PDB entry 6S20 | X-ray diffraction, 1.98 A resolution | chain C

Chain C:
Name: N-acetylgalactosamine-6-O-sulfatase
From: Bacteroides thetaiotaomicron (strain ATCC 29148 / DSM 2079 / NCTC 10582 / E50 / VPI-5482)
Notes: EC 3.1.6.-
UniProt: Q8A2H2 (GALSF_BACTN); numbering as in UniProt; present here: 22-206, 208-511
Amino-acid sequence (513 residues; numbered -1 to 511 plus 1 insertion-coded residue; 1 number in that range is skipped by the numbering (no residue carries it; nothing is unmodelled there); the number before each row is that of its first residue; numbers below 1 keep their minus sign (Met-1 is residue -1)):
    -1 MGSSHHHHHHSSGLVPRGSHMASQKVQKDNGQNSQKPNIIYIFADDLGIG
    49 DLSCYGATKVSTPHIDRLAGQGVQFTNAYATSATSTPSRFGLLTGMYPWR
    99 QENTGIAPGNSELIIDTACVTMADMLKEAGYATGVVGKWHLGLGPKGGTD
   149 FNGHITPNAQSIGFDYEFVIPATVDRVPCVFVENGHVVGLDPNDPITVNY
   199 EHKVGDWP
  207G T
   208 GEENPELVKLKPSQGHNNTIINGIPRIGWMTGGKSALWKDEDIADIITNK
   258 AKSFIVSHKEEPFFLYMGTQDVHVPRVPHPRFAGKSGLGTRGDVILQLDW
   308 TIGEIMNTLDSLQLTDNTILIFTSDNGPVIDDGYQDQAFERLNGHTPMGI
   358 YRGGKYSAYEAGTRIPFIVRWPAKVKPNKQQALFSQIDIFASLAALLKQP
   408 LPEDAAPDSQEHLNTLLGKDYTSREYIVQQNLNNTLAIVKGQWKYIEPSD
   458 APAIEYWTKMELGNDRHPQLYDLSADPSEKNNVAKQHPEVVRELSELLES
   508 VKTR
Disordered / not traced: -1 to 31
Construct notes: initiating methionine (-1); expression tag (0-21)
Swiss-Prot annotation at these positions:
  - modified residue: Ser83 (3-oxoalanine (Ser))
Metal / ion sites: Ca2+: Asp43, Asp44, Asp332, Asn333 (together with N-acetyl-D-galactosamine 6-sulfate)
Residues lining bound ligands: N-acetyl-D-galactosamine 6-sulfate (NG6; 2-acetamido-2-deoxy-6-O-sulfo-beta-D-galactopyranose): Asp43, Asp44, Thr82, Ser83, Ile104, Lys136, His138, Thr171, Asp173, Arg174, Gln221, Gly222, His223, Ile234, His280, Val281, Asp332, Asn333, Asp339, Lys362, Tyr363, Trp464
What the authors report for this chain:
  - binding site for N-acetyl-D-galactosamine 6-sulfate: Asp173, Arg174
  - specificity-determining residues: Asp173, Arg174

In short:
Chain C binds N-acetyl-D-galactosamine 6-sulfate. Asp43, Asp44, Asp332 and Asn333 form the Ca2+ site. From the
paper: a binding site for N-acetyl-D-galactosamine 6-sulfate at Asp173 and Arg174; specificity determinants
Asp173 and Arg174.
Chain C is N-acetylgalactosamine-6-O-sulfatase (Bacteroides thetaiotaomicron (strain ATCC 29148 / DSM 2079 /
NCTC 10582 / E50 / VPI-5482)); the structure, Metabolism of multiple glycosaminoglycans by bacteroides
thetaiotaomicron is orchestrated by a versatile core genetic locus (BT33336S-sulf), was determined by X-ray
diffraction together with 6S21 from the same study.
